2AGQ - chains B and A of the 3 polymer chains in the assembly; structure by X-ray diffraction, 2.10 A resolution.

== Chain B ==
Molecule: 13-nt DNA strand
Sequence (13 nucleotides; row label = number of the first residue in the row):
     1 GGCTACAGGA CTC
Modified / non-standard residues: DOC (2',3'-dideoxycytidine-5'-monophosphate) at position 13
Ion coordination: Mg2+: DOC_13 (shared with Asp7(A), Glu106(A) of chain A)

== Chain A ==
Protein: DNA polymerase IV
From: Sulfolobus solfataricus
Notes: EC 2.7.7.7
UniProt: Q97W02 (DPO42_SULSO); residue numbers follow UniProt; this construct covers 1-341
Chain sequence (341 residues; each row starts with the number of its first residue):
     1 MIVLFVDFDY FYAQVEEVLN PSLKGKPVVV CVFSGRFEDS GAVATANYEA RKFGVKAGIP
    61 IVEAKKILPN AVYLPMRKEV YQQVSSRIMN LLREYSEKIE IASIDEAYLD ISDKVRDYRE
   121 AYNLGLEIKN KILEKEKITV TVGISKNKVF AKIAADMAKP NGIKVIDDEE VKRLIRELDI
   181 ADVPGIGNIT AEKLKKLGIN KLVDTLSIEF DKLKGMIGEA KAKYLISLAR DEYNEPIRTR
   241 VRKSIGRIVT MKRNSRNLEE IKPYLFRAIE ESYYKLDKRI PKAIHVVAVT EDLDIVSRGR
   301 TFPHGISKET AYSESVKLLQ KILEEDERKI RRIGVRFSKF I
Ion coordination: Mg2+: Asp7, Glu106 (shared with DOC_13(B) of chain B); Ca2+ site 1: Asp7, Phe8, Asp105 (together with 2'-deoxyadenosine 5'-triphosphate); Ca2+ site 2: Ala181, Ile186
Residues lining bound ligands: 2'-deoxyadenosine 5'-triphosphate (DTP): Asp7, Phe8, Asp9, Tyr10, Phe11, Tyr12, Val43, Ala44, Thr45, Tyr48, Arg51, Ala57, Gly58, Met76, Ile104, Asp105, Lys159
UniProt features mapped onto this chain:
  - active site: Glu106
  - binding site (Mg(2+)): Asp7, Asp105
  - site: Tyr12 (Substrate discrimination)
  - mutagenesis: Asp105 to Glu106 (Loss of function)

== How chain B and chain A interact ==
Pairs across the interface (25):
  DC6(B) with Arg300(A), phosphate contact; Thr301(A), hydrogen bond to the phosphate; Lys339(A), salt bridge to the phosphate
  DA7(B) with Ser297(A), sugar contact; Arg298(A), salt bridge to the phosphate; Gly299(A), hydrogen bond to the phosphate
  DG8(B) with Val296(A), phosphate contact; Ser297(A), hydrogen bond to the phosphate; Arg298(A), salt bridge to the phosphate
  DA10(B) with Ile189(A), phosphate contact; Thr190(A), hydrogen bond to the phosphate
  DC11(B) with Gly185(A), phosphate contact; Ile186(A), phosphate contact; Gly187(A), hydrogen bond to the phosphate; Asn188(A), phosphate contact; Ile189(A), phosphate contact; Thr190(A), hydrogen bond to the phosphate; Lys221(A), sugar contact
  DT12(B) with Pro184(A), phosphate contact; Gly185(A), hydrogen bond to the phosphate; Ile186(A), hydrogen bond to the phosphate
  DOC_13(B) with Ser103(A), sugar contact; Asp105(A), sugar contact; Glu106(A), sugar contact; Lys152(A), salt bridge to the phosphate
Other interface residues (no listed pair), chain A (22 interface residues in all): Val183, His285, Ile295

== Summary ==
Chain B and chain A form an interface of 7 and 22 residues respectively, with 8 hydrogen bonds and 4 salt
bridges. Among the polar pairs are DC6(B)-Thr301(A), DA7(B)-Gly299(A) and DG8(B)-Ser297(A). Ligands of chain
A: 2'-deoxyadenosine 5'-triphosphate.
Chain B is a 13-nt DNA strand and chain A is DNA polymerase IV (Sulfolobus solfataricus); the structure,
Fidelity of Dpo4: effect of metal ions, nucleotide selection and pyrophosphorolysis, was determined by X-ray
diffraction together with 2AGP from the same study.
